4U1I - chains A and B of the 3 polymer chains in the assembly; structure by X-ray diffraction, 1.92 A resolution.

[Chain A]
Name: HLA class I histocompatibility antigen, B-81 alpha chain
Source organism: Homo sapiens
UniProtKB: Q31610 (1B81_HUMAN); residues 1-277 here correspond to UniProt positions 25-301 (UniProt number = residue number + 24)
Chain sequence (278 residues; numbered 0 to 277; the number before each row is that of its first residue; numbering starts at 0):
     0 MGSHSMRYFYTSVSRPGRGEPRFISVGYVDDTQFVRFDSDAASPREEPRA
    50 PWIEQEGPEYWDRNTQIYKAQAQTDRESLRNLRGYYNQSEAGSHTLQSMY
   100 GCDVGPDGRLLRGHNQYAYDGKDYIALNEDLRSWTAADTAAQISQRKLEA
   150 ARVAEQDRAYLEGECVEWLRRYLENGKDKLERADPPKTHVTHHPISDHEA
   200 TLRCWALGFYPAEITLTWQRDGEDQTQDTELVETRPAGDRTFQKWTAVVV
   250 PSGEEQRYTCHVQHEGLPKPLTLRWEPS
Differences from the reference sequence: initiating methionine (0); conflict Asp-156 (Leu180 in Q31610)
Cystine bridges: Cys-101/Cys-164, Cys-203/Cys-259
What the authors report for this chain:
  - conformationally variable residues (helix shift): Leu-147

[Chain B]
Name: Beta-2-microglobulin
Source organism: Homo sapiens
UniProtKB: P61769 (B2MG_HUMAN); residues 1-99 here correspond to UniProt positions 21-119 (UniProt number = residue number + 20)
Chain sequence (100 residues; numbered 0 to 99; the number before each row is that of its first residue; numbering starts at 0):
     0 MIQRTPKIQVYSRHPAENGKSNFLNCYVSGFHPSDIEVDLLKNGERIEKV
    50 EHSDLSFSKDWSFYLLYYTEFTPTEKDEYACRVNHVTLSQPKIVKWDRDM
Differences from the reference sequence: initiating methionine (0)
UniProt features mapped onto this chain:
  - modified residue: Gln-2 (Pyrrolidone carboxylic acid)
  - glycosylation: Ile-1 (N-linked (Glc) (glycation) isoleucine), Lys-19 (N-linked (Glc) (glycation) lysine), Lys-41 (N-linked (Glc) (glycation) lysine), Lys-48 (N-linked (Glc) (glycation) lysine), Lys-58 (N-linked (Glc) (glycation) lysine), Lys-91 (N-linked (Glc) (glycation) lysine), Lys-94 (N-linked (Glc) (glycation) lysine)
Cystine bridges: Cys-25/Cys-80

[Interface between chain A and chain B]
Residue-residue contacts (60):
  Phe-8(A) with Ser-55(B); Phe-56(B), hydrophobic
  Tyr-9(A) with Phe-56(B)
  Thr-10(A) with Phe-56(B); Phe-62(B)
  Val-12(A) with Ser-33(B)
  Arg-17(A) with Asp-34(B), salt bridge
  Ile-23(A) with Leu-54(B), hydrophobic
  Val-25(A) with Asp-53(B); Leu-54(B); Ser-55(B)
  Tyr-27(A) with Ser-55(B); Tyr-63(B), hydrogen bond
  Gln-32(A) with Asp-53(B), hydrogen bond
  Arg-35(A) with Asp-53(B), salt bridge
  Arg-48(A) with Asp-53(B), salt bridge
  Ser-92(A) with Met-0(B)
  His-93(A) with Met-0(B)
  Gln-96(A) with His-31(B), hydrogen bond; Phe-56(B); Trp-60(B), hydrogen bond (side chain-backbone); Phe-62(B)
  Ser-97(A) with Phe-56(B)
  Met-98(A) with Phe-56(B), hydrophobic; Lys-58(B); Trp-60(B), hydrophobic
  Gln-115(A) with Trp-60(B)
  Tyr-116(A) with Trp-60(B)
  Ala-117(A) with Trp-60(B)
  Asp-119(A) with Met-0(B); His-31(B)
  Gly-120(A) with Arg-3(B), hydrogen bond (backbone-side chain); His-31(B); Trp-60(B)
  Asp-122(A) with Trp-60(B), hydrogen bond
  His-192(A) with Asp-98(B)
  Arg-202(A) with Asp-98(B); Met-99(B)
  Trp-204(A) with Asp-98(B); Met-99(B)
  Val-231(A) with Gln-8(B)
  Glu-232(A) with Lys-6(B); Gln-8(B), hydrogen bond (backbone-side chain); Tyr-26(B); Ser-28(B), hydrogen bond
  Thr-233(A) with Tyr-26(B)
  Arg-234(A) with Gln-8(B), hydrogen bond; Tyr-10(B); Met-99(B), hydrogen bond (side chain-backbone)
  Pro-235(A) with Tyr-10(B), hydrogen bond (backbone-side chain); Asn-24(B); Tyr-26(B)
  Ala-236(A) with Arg-12(B), hydrogen bond (backbone-side chain); Asn-24(B), hydrogen bond (backbone-side chain)
  Gly-237(A) with Arg-12(B), hydrogen bond (backbone-side chain)
  Asp-238(A) with Arg-12(B)
  Gln-242(A) with Tyr-10(B); Ser-11(B), hydrogen bond (side chain-backbone); Arg-12(B), hydrogen bond (side chain-backbone)
  Trp-244(A) with Met-99(B), hydrogen bond (side chain-backbone)
Also at the interface, not in a pair above, chain A (37 interface residues in all): Thr-94, Lys-121
Also at the interface, not in a pair above, chain B (28 interface residues in all): Ile-1, His-13, Ser-57, Asp-59, Leu-65

[Overview]
Chain A and chain B form an interface of 37 and 28 residues respectively, with 17 hydrogen bonds and 3 salt
bridges. Polar contacts include Arg-17(A)/Asp-34(B), Arg-35(A)/Asp-53(B) and Arg-48(A)/Asp-53(B). The paper
reports conformational variability at Leu-147(A).
Here chain A is HLA class I histocompatibility antigen, B-81 alpha chain and chain B is Beta-2-microglobulin,
both from Homo sapiens. Entry 4U1I (HLA class I micropolymorphisms determine peptide-HLA landscape and dictate
differential HIV-1 escape through identical epitopes) was determined by X-ray diffraction together with 4U1H,
4U1J, 4U1K, 4U1L, 4U1M, 4U1N and 4U1S from the same study.
